7SAZ - chains A and F of the 7 polymer chains in the assembly; structure by electron microscopy, 3.00 A resolution.

Chain A:
Protein: GldM
Source organism: Capnocytophaga canimorsus (strain 5)
Notes: fragment: C-terminal TEV cleavage site and TwinStrep Tag
UniProt: F9YQB7 (F9YQB7_CAPCC); residue numbers follow UniProt; this construct covers 1-330
Amino-acid sequence (369 residues; numbered 1 to 369; the number before each row is that of its first residue):
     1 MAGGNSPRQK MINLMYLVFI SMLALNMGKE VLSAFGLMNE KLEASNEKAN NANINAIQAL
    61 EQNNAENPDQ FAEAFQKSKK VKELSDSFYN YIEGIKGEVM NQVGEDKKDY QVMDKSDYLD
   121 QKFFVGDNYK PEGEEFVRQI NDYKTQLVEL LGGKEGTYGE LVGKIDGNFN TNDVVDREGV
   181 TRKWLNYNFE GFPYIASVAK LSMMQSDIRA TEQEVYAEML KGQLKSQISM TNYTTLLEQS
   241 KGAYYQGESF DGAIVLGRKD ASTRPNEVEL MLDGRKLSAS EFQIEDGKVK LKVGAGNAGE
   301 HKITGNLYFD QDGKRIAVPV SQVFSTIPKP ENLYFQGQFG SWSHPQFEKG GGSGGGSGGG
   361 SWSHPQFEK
Not modelled in the structure: 1-4, 222-369
Sequence notes: expression tag (331-369)

Chain F:
Protein: GldL
Source organism: Capnocytophaga canimorsus (strain 5)
UniProt: F9YQB6 (F9YQB6_CAPCC); numbering as in UniProt (aligned over 1-228)
Amino-acid sequence (228 residues; each row starts with the number of its first residue):
     1 MAQSNKTTKK IFQMAYGIGA SIVILGALFK ILHWEIDFGG FKLGGGFLLA FGLITEAIIF
    61 FISAFEPVEE GYDWSLVYPE LVGGEARQNQ LVGRGVVSQL SEEDKAIKES LSEKLDNLLA
   121 EAQIDANLMH SLSASIQNFA GAAKEIAPVT DAMVSTHKYG EELSMAAAHL ESLNSLYKLQ
   181 LERTENQVSA QAGVVDNLNS LNEQMMSFKD NLKSLNSVYG GMLSAMGK
Not modelled in the structure: 1-9, 67-228

How chain A and chain F interact:
Contacting residue pairs (5):
  Arg-8(A) with Tyr-16(F)
  Met-15(A) with Ile-24(F), hydrophobic
  Phe-19(A) with Ala-27(F), hydrophobic
  Glu-178(A) with Lys-30(F), salt bridge; Glu-35(F)
Also at the interface, not in a pair above, chain A (5 interface residues in all): Arg-177
Also at the interface, not in a pair above, chain F (8 interface residues in all): Gly-17, His-33, Gly-46

In short:
Chain A and chain F form an interface of 5 and 8 residues respectively, with 1 salt bridge. The salt-bridged
pair is Glu-178(A)/Lys-30(F).
Here chain A is GldM and chain F is GldL, both from Capnocytophaga canimorsus (strain 5). Entry 7SAZ
(Structure of GldLM, the proton-powered motor that drives Type IX protein secretion and gliding motility in
...) was determined by electron microscopy, deposited together with 7SAT, 7SAU, 7SAX and 7SB2.
